Entry 2BNZ (X-ray diffraction, 2.60 A resolution); this record covers chains A and C of the 8 polymer chains in the assembly.

[Chain A (and C)]
Molecule: Orf omega
Source organism: Streptococcus pyogenes
Notes: fragment: ribbon-helix-helix domain, residues 20-71; chain C of this document is another copy of the same molecule, construct and numbering; everything in this record applies to it too
UniProtKB: Q57468 (Q57468_STRPY); residue numbers follow UniProt; this construct covers 20-71
Chain sequence (53 residues; each row starts with the number of its first residue):
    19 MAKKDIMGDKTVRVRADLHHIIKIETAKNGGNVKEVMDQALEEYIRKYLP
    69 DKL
Unresolved in the structure: 19-21 (chain C: 19)
Reported in the primary citation:
  - self-association interface (contacts with another copy of this molecule); pairs are residue here / residue on that copy: His38-Ala45 (hydrogen bond)
  - conformationally variable residues (loop rearrangement, side-chain flip): Ile42, Lys46 to Gly48
  - mutagenesis - T29A (100-fold): decreased binding to PcopS

[Interface between chain A and chain C]
Pairs across the interface (12):
  His38(A) with Ala45(C), hydrogen bond (side chain-backbone); Lys46(C), hydrogen bond (side chain-backbone)
  Lys41(A) with Ala45(C)
  Ile42(A) with Ala45(C); Lys46(C)
  Ala45(A) with His38(C), hydrogen bond (backbone-side chain); Lys41(C); Ile42(C); Ala45(C), hydrophobic
  Lys46(A) with His38(C), hydrogen bond (backbone-side chain); Ile42(C); Lys46(C)

[Overview]
The chain A/chain C interface involves 5 residues from each chain, with 4 hydrogen bonds. Polar contacts
include His38(A)-Ala45(C) and His38(A)-Lys46(C). From the paper: T29A of chain A reduces binding to PcopS;
conformational variability at Ile42(A) and Lys46(A).
Chain A and chain C are both Orf omega (Streptococcus pyogenes); the structure, Structural basis for
cooperative binding of Ribbon-Helix-Helix Omega repressor to inverted DNA heptad repeats, was determined by
X-ray diffraction (same publication as 2BNW and 2CAX).
